6VFK - chains B and A; structure by electron microscopy, 4.25 A resolution (low resolution: residue-level contacts below are approximate; hydrogen-bond / salt-bridge calls are withheld).

Chain B:
Protein: T33_dn10B
From: synthetic construct
Sequence (288 residues; numbered 0 to 287; the number before each row is that of its first residue; numbering starts at 0):
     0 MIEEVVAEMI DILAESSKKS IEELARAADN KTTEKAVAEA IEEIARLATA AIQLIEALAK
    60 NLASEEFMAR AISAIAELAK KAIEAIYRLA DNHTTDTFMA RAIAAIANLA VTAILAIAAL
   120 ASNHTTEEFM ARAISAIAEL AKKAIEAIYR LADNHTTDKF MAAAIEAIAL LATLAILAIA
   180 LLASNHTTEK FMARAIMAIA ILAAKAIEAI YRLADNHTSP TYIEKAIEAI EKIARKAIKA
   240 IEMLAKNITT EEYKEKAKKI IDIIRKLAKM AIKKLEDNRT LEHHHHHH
Not modelled in the structure: 0, 278-287

Chain A:
Protein: BG505-SOSIP-T33_dn10A
From: synthetic construct
Sequence (789 residues; row label = number of the first residue in the row; numbers below 1 keep their minus sign (Met-668 is residue -668)):
  -668 MKRGLCCVLL LCGAVFVSPS QEIHARFRRG ARAENLWVTV YYGVPVWKDA ETTLFCASDA
  -608 KAYETKKHNV WATHCCVPTD PNPQEIHLEN VTEEFNMWKN NMVEQMHTDI ISLWDQSLKP
  -548 CVKLTPLCVT LQCTNVTNNI TDDMRGELKN CSFNMTTELR DKKQKVYSLF YRLDVVQINE
  -488 NQGNRSNNSN KEYRLINCNT SAITQACPKV SFEPIPIHYC APAGFAILKC KDKKFNGTGP
  -428 CTNVSTVQCT HGIKPVVSTQ LLLNGSLAEE EVIIRSENIT NNAKNILVQL NESVQINCTR
  -368 PNNNTVKSIR IGPGQWFYYT GDIIGDIRQA HCNVSKATWN ETLGKVVKQL RKHFGNNTII
  -308 RFANSSGGDL EVTTHSFNCG GEFFYCNTSG LFNSTWISNT SVQGSNSTGS NDSITLPCRI
  -248 KQIINMWQRI GQAMYAPPIQ GVIRCVSNIT GLILTRDGGS TNSTTETFRP GGGDMRDNWR
  -188 SELYKYKVVK IEPLGVAPTR CKRRVVGRRR RRRAVGIGAV SLGFLGAAGS TMGAASMTLT
  -128 VQARNLLSGI VQQQSNLLRA PECQQHLLKD THWGIKQLQA RVLAVEHYLR DQQLLGIWGC
   -68 SGKLICCTNV PWNSSWSNRN LSEIWDNMTW LQWDKEISNY TQIIYGLLEE SQNQQEKNEQ
    -8 GSGSGSGSGG EEAELAYLLG ELAYKLGEYR IAIRAYRIAL KRDPNNAEAW YNLGNAYYKQ
    52 GDYDEAIEYY QKALELDPNN AEAWYNLGNA YYKQGDYDEA IEYYEKALEL DPENLEALQN
   112 LLNAMDKQG
Not modelled in the structure: -668 to 0

Interface between chain B and chain A:
Pairs across the interface - 19 pairs, chain B then chain A:
  Met196(B) - Leu113(A)
  Met196(B) - Met116(A)
  Met196(B) - Asp117(A)
  Ala199(B) - Leu113(A)
  Ile200(B) - Leu113(A)
  Ile200(B) - Asn114(A)
  Glu207(B) - Gln110(A)
  Lys255(B) - Gly120(A)
  Ile259(B) - Met116(A)
  Ile262(B) - Leu109(A)
  Ile262(B) - Leu112(A)
  Ile262(B) - Met116(A)
  Lys265(B) - Leu109(A)
  Leu266(B) - Leu106(A)
  Leu266(B) - Leu109(A)
  Met269(B) - Pro103(A)
  Met269(B) - Glu104(A)
  Met269(B) - Leu106(A)
  Met269(B) - Leu109(A)
Also at the interface, not in a pair above, chain B (14 interface residues in all): Ala203, Lys258, Ala270, Lys273
Also at the interface, not in a pair above, chain A (14 interface residues in all): Glu96, Asn105, Glu107

In short:
Chain B and chain A each contribute 14 residues to their interface.
Chain B is T33_dn10B and chain A is BG505-SOSIP-T33_dn10A, both from synthetic construct; the structure, De
novo designed tetrahedral nanoparticle T33_dn10 displaying 4 copies of BG505-SOSIP trimer on the surface, was
determined by electron microscopy together with 6VFL from the same study.
